Entry 8DDT (electron microscopy, 3.10 A resolution); this record covers chains A and E of the 8 polymer chains in the assembly.

# Chain A
Name: Transient receptor potential cation channel, subfamily M, member 3
From: Mus musculus
UniProt: Q5F4S7 (Q5F4S7_MOUSE); residues 1-1371 here = UniProt positions 1-1371
Chain sequence (1371 residues; each row starts with the number of its first residue):
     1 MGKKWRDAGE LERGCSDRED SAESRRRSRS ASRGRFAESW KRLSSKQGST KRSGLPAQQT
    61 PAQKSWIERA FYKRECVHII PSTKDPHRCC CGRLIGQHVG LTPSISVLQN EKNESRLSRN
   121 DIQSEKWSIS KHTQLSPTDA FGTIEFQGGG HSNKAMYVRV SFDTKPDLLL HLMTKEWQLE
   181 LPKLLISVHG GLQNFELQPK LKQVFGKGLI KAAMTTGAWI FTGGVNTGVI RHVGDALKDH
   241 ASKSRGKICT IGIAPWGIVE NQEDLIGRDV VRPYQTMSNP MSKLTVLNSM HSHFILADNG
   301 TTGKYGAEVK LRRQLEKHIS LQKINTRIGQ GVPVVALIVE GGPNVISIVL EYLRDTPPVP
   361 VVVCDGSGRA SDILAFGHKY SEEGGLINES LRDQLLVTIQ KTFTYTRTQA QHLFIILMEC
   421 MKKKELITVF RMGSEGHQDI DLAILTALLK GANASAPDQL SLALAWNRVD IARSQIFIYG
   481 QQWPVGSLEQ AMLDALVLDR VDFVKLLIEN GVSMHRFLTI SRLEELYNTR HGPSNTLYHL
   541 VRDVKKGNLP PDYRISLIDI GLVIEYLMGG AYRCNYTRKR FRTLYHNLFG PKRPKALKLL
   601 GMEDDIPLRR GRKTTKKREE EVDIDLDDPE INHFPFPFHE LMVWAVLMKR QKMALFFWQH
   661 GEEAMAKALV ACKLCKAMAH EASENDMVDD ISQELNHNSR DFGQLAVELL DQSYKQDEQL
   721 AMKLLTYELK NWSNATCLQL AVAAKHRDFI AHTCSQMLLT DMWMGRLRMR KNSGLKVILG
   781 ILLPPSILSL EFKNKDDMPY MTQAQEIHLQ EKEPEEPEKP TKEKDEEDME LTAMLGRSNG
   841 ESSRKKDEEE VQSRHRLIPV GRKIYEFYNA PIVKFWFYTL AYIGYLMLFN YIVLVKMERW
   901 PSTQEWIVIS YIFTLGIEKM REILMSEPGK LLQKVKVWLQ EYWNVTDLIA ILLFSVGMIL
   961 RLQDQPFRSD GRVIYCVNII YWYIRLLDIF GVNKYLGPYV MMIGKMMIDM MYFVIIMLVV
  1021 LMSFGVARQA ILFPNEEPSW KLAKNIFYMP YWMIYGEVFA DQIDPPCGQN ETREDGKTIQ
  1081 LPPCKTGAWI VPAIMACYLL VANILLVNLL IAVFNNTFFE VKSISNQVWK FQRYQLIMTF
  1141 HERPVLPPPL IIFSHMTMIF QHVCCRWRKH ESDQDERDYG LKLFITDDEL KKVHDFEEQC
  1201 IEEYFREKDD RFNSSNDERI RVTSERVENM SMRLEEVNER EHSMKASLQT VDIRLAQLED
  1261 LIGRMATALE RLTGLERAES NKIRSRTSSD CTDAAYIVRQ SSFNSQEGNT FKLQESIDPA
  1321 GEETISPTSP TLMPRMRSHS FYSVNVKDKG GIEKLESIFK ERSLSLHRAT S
Unresolved in the structure: 1-128, 383-396, 589-631, 795-860, 1068-1079, 1165-1176, 1244-1371
Residues lining bound ligands:
  - 1,2-diacyl-glycerol-3-sn-phosphate (3PH), molecule 1: E941, Y942, W943, T946, I949, A950, L953, V977, I980, Y981, I984, L987, V1000, I1003, G1004, M1007, Q1132
  - 1,2-diacyl-glycerol-3-sn-phosphate (3PH), molecule 2: V1020, S1023, F1024, I1094, Y1098, V1101
  - 9Z9 ((3beta,14beta,17beta,25R)-3-[4-methoxy-3-(methoxymethyl)butoxy]spirost-5-en), molecule 1: M887, N890, Y891, Y983
  - 9Z9, molecule 2: P1038, S1039, W1040, A1043
  - PIO ([(2R)-2-octanoyloxy-3-[oxidanyl-[(1R,2R,3S,4R,5R,6S)-2,3,6-tris(oxidanyl)-4,5-diphosphonooxy-cyclohexyl]oxy-phosphoryl]oxy-propyl] octanoate): S773, G774, L775, F875, W876, T879, L880, I989, F990, N993, K994, Y995

# Chain E
Name: Unidentified segment at the N-terminus of TRPM3
From: Mus musculus
Chain sequence (17 residues; each row starts with the number of its first residue; X marks 17 residues of unknown identity (built as UNK)):
     1 XXXXXXXXXX XXXXXXX

# Chain A / chain E interface
Chain A residues in contact with chain E, 17 residues: H132, T133, Q134, L135, S136, P137, T138, F141, R159, V160, S161, L168, E176, D269, D298, N299, G300

# Overview
No residue of chain A is in contact with chain E. Bound to chain A: 1,2-diacyl-glycerol-3-sn-phosphate,
compound 9Z9 and compound PIO.
Here chain A is Transient receptor potential cation channel, subfamily M, member 3 and chain E is Unidentified
segment at the N-terminus of TRPM3, both from Mus musculus. Entry 8DDT (cryo-EM structure of TRPM3 ion channel
in the presence of PIP2, state2) was determined by electron microscopy, deposited together with 8DDQ, 8DDR,
8DDS, 8DDU, 8DDV, 8DDW and 4 further entries.
